8ACP - chains D and E of the 8 polymer chains in the assembly; structure by electron microscopy, 4.50 A resolution (low resolution: residue-level contacts below are approximate; hydrogen-bond / salt-bridge calls are withheld).

== Chain D ==
Molecule: DNA-directed RNA polymerase subunit beta'
Organism: Escherichia coli K-12
Notes: EC 2.7.7.6
UniProtKB: P0A8T8 (RPOC_ECO57); residues 1-1406 here = UniProt positions 1-1406
Sequence (1406 residues; row label = number of the first residue in the row):
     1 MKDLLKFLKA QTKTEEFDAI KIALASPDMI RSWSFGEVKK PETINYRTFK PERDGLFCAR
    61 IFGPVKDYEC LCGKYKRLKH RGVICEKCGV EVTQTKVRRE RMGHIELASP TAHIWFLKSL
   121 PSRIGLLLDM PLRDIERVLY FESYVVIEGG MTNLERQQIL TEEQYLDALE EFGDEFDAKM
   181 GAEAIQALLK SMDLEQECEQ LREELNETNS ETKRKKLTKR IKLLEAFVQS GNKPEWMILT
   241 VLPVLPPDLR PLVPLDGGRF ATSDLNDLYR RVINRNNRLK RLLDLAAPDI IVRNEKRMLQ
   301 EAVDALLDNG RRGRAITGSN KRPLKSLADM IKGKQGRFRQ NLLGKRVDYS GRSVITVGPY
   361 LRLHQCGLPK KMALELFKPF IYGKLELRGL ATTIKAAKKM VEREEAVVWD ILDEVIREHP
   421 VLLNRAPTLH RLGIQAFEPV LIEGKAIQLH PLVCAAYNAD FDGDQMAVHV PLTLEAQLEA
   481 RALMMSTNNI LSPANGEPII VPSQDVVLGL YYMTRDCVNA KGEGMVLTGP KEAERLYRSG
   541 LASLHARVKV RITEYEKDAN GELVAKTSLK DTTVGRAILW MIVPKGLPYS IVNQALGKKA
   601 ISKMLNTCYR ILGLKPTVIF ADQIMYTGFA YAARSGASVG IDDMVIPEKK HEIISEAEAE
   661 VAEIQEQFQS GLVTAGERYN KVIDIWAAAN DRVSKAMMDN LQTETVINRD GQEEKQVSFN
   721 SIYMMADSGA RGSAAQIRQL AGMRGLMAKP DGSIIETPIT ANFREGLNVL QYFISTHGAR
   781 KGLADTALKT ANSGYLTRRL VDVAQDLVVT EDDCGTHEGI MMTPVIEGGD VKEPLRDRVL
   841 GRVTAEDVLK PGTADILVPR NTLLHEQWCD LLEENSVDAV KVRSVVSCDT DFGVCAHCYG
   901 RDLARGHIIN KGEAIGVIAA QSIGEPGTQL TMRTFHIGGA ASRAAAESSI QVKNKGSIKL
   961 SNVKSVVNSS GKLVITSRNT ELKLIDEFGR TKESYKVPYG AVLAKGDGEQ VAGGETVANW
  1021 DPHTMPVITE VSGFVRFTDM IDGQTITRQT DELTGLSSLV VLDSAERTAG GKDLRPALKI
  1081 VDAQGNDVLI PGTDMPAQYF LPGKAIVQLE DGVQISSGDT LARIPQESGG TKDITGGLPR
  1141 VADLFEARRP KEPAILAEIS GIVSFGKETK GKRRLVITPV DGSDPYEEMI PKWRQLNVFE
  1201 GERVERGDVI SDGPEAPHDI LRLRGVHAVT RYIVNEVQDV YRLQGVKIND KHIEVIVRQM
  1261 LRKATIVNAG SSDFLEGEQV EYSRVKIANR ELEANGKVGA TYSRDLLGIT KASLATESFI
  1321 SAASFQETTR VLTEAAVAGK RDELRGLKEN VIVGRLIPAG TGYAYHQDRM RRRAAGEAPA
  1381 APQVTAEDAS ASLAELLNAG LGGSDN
Not modelled in the structure: 1-15, 934-947, 1127-1135, 1376-1406
UniProt features mapped onto this chain:
  - binding site (Zn(2+)): Cys-70, Cys-72, Cys-85, Cys-88, Cys-814, Cys-888, Cys-895, Cys-898
  - binding site (Mg(2+)): Asp-460, Asp-462, Asp-464
  - modified residue: Lys-972 (N6-acetyllysine)
Bound ions: Zn2+ site 1: Cys-70, Cys-72, Cys-85, Cys-88; Mg2+ near Phe-461 (its only coordinating residue here); Zn2+ site 2: Cys-814, Cys-888, Cys-895, Cys-898

== Chain E ==
Molecule: DNA-directed RNA polymerase subunit omega
Organism: Escherichia coli K-12
Notes: EC 2.7.7.6
UniProtKB: P0A800 (RPOZ_ECOLI); numbering as in UniProt (aligned over 1-91)
Sequence (91 residues; each row starts with the number of its first residue):
     1 MARVTVQDAV EKIGNRFDLV LVAARRARQM QVGGKDPLVP EENDKTTVIA LREIEEGLIN
    61 NQILDVRERQ EQQEQEAAEL QAVTAIAEGR R
Not modelled in the structure: 1, 30-91

== How chain D and chain E interact ==
Residue-residue contacts - 33 pairs, chain D then chain E:
  His-364(D) / Val-4(E)
  Glu-438(D) / Ala-2(E)
  Glu-438(D) / Val-4(E)
  Leu-474(D) / Ala-27(E)
  Leu-474(D) / Arg-28(E)
  Glu-475(D) / Ala-24(E)
  Leu-478(D) / Val-20(E)
  Leu-478(D) / Ala-23(E)
  Leu-478(D) / Ala-24(E)
  Glu-479(D) / Val-20(E)
  Arg-481(D) / Arg-3(E)
  Arg-481(D) / Val-4(E)
  Ala-482(D) / Val-20(E)
  Leu-483(D) / Arg-16(E)
  Thr-487(D) / Val-4(E)
  Asn-488(D) / Val-6(E)
  Gly-613(D) / Gln-7(E)
  Leu-614(D) / Thr-5(E)
  Leu-614(D) / Gln-7(E)
  Lys-615(D) / Arg-3(E)
  Lys-615(D) / Thr-5(E)
  Lys-615(D) / Gln-7(E)
  Arg-905(D) / Arg-16(E)
  His-907(D) / Val-10(E)
  His-907(D) / Arg-16(E)
  Asn-910(D) / Asn-15(E)
  Lys-911(D) / Phe-17(E)
  Glu-913(D) / Phe-17(E)
  Gly-1360(D) / Phe-17(E)
  Thr-1361(D) / Phe-17(E)
  Ala-1364(D) / Leu-21(E)
  Asp-1368(D) / Leu-21(E)
  Arg-1372(D) / Arg-25(E)
Also at the interface, not in a pair above, chain D (30 interface residues in all): Arg-417, Thr-473, Met-485, Leu-612, Pro-616, Ala-1359
Also at the interface, not in a pair above, chain E (19 interface residues in all): Asp-8, Gly-14

== Overview ==
The interface between chain D and chain E involves 30 residues on one side and 19 on the other. Cys-70(D),
Cys-72(D), Cys-85(D) and Cys-88(D) form the Zn2+ site 1. Curated annotation (UniProt) lists 8 Zn2+-binding
residues and 3 Mg2+-binding residues on chain D.
Here chain D is DNA-directed RNA polymerase subunit beta' and chain E is DNA-directed RNA polymerase subunit
omega, both from Escherichia coli K-12. Entry 8ACP (RNA polymerase at U-rich pause bound to regulatory RNA
putL - inactive, open clamp state) was determined by electron microscopy, deposited together with 8ABY, 8ABZ,
8AC0, 8AC1, 8AC2 and 8AD1.
